6BLP - chains B and T of the 12 polymer chains in the assembly; structure by X-ray diffraction, 3.20 A resolution.

== Chain B ==
Protein: DNA-directed RNA polymerase II subunit RPB2
Organism: Saccharomyces cerevisiae (strain ATCC 204508 / S288c)
Notes: EC 2.7.7.6
UniProt: P08518 (RPB2_YEAST); residues 1-1224 here = UniProt positions 1-1224
Chain sequence (1224 residues; each row starts with the number of its first residue):
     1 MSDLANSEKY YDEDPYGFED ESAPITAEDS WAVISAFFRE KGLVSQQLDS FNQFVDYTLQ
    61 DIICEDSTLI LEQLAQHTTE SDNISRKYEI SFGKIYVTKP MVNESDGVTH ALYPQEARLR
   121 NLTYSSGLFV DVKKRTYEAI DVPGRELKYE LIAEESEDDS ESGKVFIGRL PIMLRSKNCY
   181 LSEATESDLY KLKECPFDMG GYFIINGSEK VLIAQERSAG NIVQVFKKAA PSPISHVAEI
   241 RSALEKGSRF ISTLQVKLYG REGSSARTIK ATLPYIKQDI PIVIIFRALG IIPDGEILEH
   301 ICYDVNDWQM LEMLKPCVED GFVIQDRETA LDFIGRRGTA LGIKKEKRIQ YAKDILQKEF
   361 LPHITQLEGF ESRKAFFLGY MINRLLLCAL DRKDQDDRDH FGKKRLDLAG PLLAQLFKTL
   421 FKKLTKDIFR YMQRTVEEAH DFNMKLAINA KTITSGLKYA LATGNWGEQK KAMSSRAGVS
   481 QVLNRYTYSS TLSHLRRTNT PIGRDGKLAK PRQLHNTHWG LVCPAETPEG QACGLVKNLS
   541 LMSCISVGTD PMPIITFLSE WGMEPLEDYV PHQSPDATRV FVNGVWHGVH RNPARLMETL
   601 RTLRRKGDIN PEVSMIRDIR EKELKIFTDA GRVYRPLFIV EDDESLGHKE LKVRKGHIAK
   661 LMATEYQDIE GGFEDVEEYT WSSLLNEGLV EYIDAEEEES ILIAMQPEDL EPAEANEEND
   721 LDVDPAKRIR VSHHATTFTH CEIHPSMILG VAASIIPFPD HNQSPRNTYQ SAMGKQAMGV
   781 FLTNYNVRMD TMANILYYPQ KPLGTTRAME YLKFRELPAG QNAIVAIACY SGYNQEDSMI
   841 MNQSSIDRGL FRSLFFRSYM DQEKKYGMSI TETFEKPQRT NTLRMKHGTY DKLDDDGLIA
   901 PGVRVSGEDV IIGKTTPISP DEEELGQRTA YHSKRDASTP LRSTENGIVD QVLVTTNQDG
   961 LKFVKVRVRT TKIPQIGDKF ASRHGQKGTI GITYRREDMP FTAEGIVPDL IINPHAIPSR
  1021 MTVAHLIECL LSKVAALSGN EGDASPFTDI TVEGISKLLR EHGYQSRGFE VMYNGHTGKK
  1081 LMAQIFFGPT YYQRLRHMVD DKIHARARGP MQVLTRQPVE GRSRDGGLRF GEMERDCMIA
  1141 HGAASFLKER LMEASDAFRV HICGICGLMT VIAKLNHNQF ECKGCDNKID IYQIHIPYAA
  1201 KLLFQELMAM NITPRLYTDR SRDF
Not modelled in the structure: 1-19, 71-88, 135-163, 244-250, 339-344, 436-445, 503-508, 669-677, 713-721, 919-928, 1221-1224

== Chain T ==
Molecule: 29-nt DNA strand
Sequence (29 nucleotides; each row starts with the number of its first residue):
     1 CTACCGATAA GCAGAGGCAX CTCTCGATG
Not modelled in the structure: 1-18
Modified / non-standard residues: 3DR (1',2'-dideoxyribofuranose-5'-phosphate) at position 20

== How chain B and chain T interact ==
Pairs across the interface - 13 pairs, chain B then chain T:
  Ala462(B) - DT28(T)  sugar contact
  Thr463(B) - DT28(T)  phosphate contact
  Thr791(B) - DA27(T)  hydrogen bond to the phosphate
  Arg857(B) - DG26(T)  salt bridge to the phosphate
  Arg942(B) - DG26(T)  salt bridge to the phosphate
  Gly1121(B) - DT24(T)  phosphate contact
  Arg1122(B) - DT24(T)  hydrogen bond to the phosphate
  Arg1122(B) - DC25(T)  salt bridge to the phosphate
  Ser1123(B) - DC25(T)  phosphate contact
  Leu1128(B) - DC23(T)  phosphate contact
  Arg1129(B) - DT22(T)  salt bridge to the phosphate
  Arg1129(B) - DC23(T)  hydrogen bond to the phosphate
  Met1133(B) - DC21(T)  sugar contact
Interface residues without a listed pair, chain B (15 interface residues in all): Lys210, Tyr459, Met792, Gly1131
Interface residues without a listed pair, chain T (9 interface residues in all): DG29

== Overview ==
Chain B and chain T form an interface of 15 and 9 residues respectively, with 3 hydrogen bonds and 4 salt
bridges. Polar pairs include Thr791(B)-DA27(T), Arg1122(B)-DT24(T) and Arg1129(B)-DC23(T).
Here chain B is DNA-directed RNA polymerase II subunit RPB2 (Saccharomyces cerevisiae (strain ATCC 204508 /
S288c)) and chain T is a 29-nt DNA strand. Entry 6BLP (Pol II elongation complex with an abasic lesion at i+1
position, soaking AMPCPP) was determined by X-ray diffraction together with 6BLO, 6BM2, 6BM4 and 6BQF from the
same study.
